PDB entry 4Z4X | X-ray diffraction, 1.75 A resolution | chains A and B

# Chain A
Protein: Protease
From: Human immunodeficiency virus 1
UniProt: Q0PQ60 (Q0PQ60_9HIV1); residue numbers follow UniProt; this construct covers 1-99
Amino-acid sequence (99 residues; row label = number of the first residue in the row):
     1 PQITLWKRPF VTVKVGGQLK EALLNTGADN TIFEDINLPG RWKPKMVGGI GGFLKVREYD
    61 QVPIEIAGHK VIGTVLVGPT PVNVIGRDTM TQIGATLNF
Sequence notes: engineered mutation Lys7 (Gln in Q0PQ60), Asn25 (Asp in Q0PQ60), Ile32 (Val in Q0PQ60), Asn37 (Glu in Q0PQ60), Val47 (Ile in Q0PQ60), Leu54 (Val in Q0PQ60), Glu58 (Gln in Q0PQ60), Ala67 (Cys in Q0PQ60), Val71 (Ala in Q0PQ60), Thr89 (Phe in Q0PQ60), Ile93 (Leu in Q0PQ60), Ala95 (Cys in Q0PQ60)
Reported in the primary citation:
  - conformationally variable residues (loop rearrangement): Gly16 to Gly17, Ile66 to Val71

# Chain B
Protein: Protease
From: Human immunodeficiency virus 1
UniProt: Q0PQ60 (Q0PQ60_9HIV1); residues 101-199 here correspond to UniProt positions 1-99 (UniProt number = residue number - 100)
Amino-acid sequence (99 residues; each row starts with the number of its first residue):
   101 PQITLWKRPF VTVKVGGQLK EALLNTGADN TIFEDINLPG RWKPKMVGGI GGFLKVREYD
   161 QVPIEIAGHK VIGTVLVGPT PVNVIGRDTM TQIGATLNF
Sequence notes: engineered mutation Lys107 (Gln7 in Q0PQ60), Asn125 (Asp25 in Q0PQ60), Ile132 (Val32 in Q0PQ60), Asn137 (Glu37 in Q0PQ60), Val147 (Ile47 in Q0PQ60), Leu154 (Val54 in Q0PQ60), Glu158 (Gln58 in Q0PQ60), Ala167 (Cys67 in Q0PQ60), Val171 (Ala71 in Q0PQ60), Thr189 (Phe89 in Q0PQ60), Ile193 (Leu93 in Q0PQ60), Ala195 (Cys95 in Q0PQ60)

# Interface between chain A and chain B
Contacting residue pairs - 77 pairs, chain A then chain B:
  Pro1(A) - Leu197(B)
  Pro1(A) - Asn198(B)
  Pro1(A) - Phe199(B)  hydrogen bond (backbone-backbone)
  Gln2(A) - Thr196(B)
  Gln2(A) - Leu197(B)
  Gln2(A) - Asn198(B)
  Ile3(A) - Thr196(B)
  Ile3(A) - Leu197(B)  hydrogen bond (backbone-backbone)
  Ile3(A) - Phe199(B)  hydrophobic
  Thr4(A) - Thr196(B)
  Leu5(A) - Thr126(B)
  Leu5(A) - Arg187(B)  hydrogen bond (backbone-side chain)
  Leu5(A) - Met190(B)  hydrophobic
  Leu5(A) - Thr191(B)
  Leu5(A) - Ala195(B)
  Trp6(A) - Arg187(B)  hydrogen bond (backbone-side chain)
  Trp6(A) - Thr191(B)
  Lys7(A) - Arg187(B)
  Arg8(A) - Asp129(B)  salt bridge
  Arg8(A) - Arg187(B)
  Pro9(A) - Thr126(B)
  Pro9(A) - Arg187(B)
  Leu24(A) - Thr126(B)  hydrogen bond (backbone-side chain)
  Asn25(A) - Asn125(B)
  Asn25(A) - Thr126(B)
  Asn25(A) - Gly127(B)  hydrogen bond (side chain-backbone)
  Thr26(A) - Leu105(B)
  Thr26(A) - Pro109(B)
  Thr26(A) - Leu124(B)  hydrogen bond (side chain-backbone)
  Thr26(A) - Asn125(B)
  Thr26(A) - Thr126(B)  hydrogen bond (side chain-backbone)
  Thr26(A) - Leu197(B)
  Gly27(A) - Leu123(B)
  Gly27(A) - Asn125(B)  hydrogen bond (backbone-side chain)
  Asp29(A) - Arg108(B)  salt bridge
  Ala67(A) - Phe199(B)  hydrophobic
  His69(A) - Phe199(B)
  Arg87(A) - Leu105(B)  hydrogen bond (side chain-backbone)
  Arg87(A) - Trp106(B)  hydrogen bond (side chain-backbone)
  Arg87(A) - Lys107(B)
  Arg87(A) - Arg108(B)
  Arg87(A) - Pro109(B)
  Met90(A) - Leu105(B)  hydrophobic
  Thr91(A) - Leu105(B)
  Thr91(A) - Trp106(B)
  Ile93(A) - Phe199(B)  hydrophobic
  Gly94(A) - Asn198(B)
  Gly94(A) - Phe199(B)
  Ala95(A) - Leu105(B)
  Ala95(A) - Asn198(B)
  Ala95(A) - Phe199(B)  hydrophobic
  Thr96(A) - Gln102(B)
  Thr96(A) - Ile103(B)
  Thr96(A) - Thr104(B)
  Thr96(A) - Thr196(B)
  Thr96(A) - Leu197(B)
  Thr96(A) - Asn198(B)  hydrogen bond (backbone-backbone)
  Leu97(A) - Pro101(B)
  Leu97(A) - Gln102(B)
  Leu97(A) - Ile103(B)  hydrogen bond (backbone-backbone)
  Leu97(A) - Leu124(B)  hydrophobic
  Leu97(A) - Thr126(B)
  Leu97(A) - Thr196(B)
  Leu97(A) - Leu197(B)  hydrophobic
  Asn98(A) - Pro101(B)
  Asn98(A) - Gln102(B)  hydrogen bond
  Asn98(A) - Gly194(B)
  Asn98(A) - Ala195(B)
  Asn98(A) - Thr196(B)  hydrogen bond (backbone-backbone)
  Asn98(A) - Asn198(B)  hydrogen bond
  Phe99(A) - Pro101(B)  hydrogen bond (backbone-backbone)
  Phe99(A) - Ile103(B)  hydrophobic
  Phe99(A) - Ala167(B)  hydrophobic
  Phe99(A) - His169(B)  hydrogen bond (backbone-side chain)
  Phe99(A) - Ile193(B)
  Phe99(A) - Gly194(B)
  Phe99(A) - Ala195(B)  hydrophobic
Other interface residues (no listed pair), chain A (31 interface residues in all): Leu23, Ile50, Ile66, Pro81, Gln92
Other interface residues (no listed pair), chain B (31 interface residues in all): Ile150, Ile166, Pro181, Gln192

# In short
Chain A and chain B each contribute 31 residues to their interface; the contacts include 18 hydrogen bonds and
2 salt bridges. Polar contacts include Arg8(A)-Asp129(B), Asp29(A)-Arg108(B) and Leu5(A)-Arg187(B). From the
paper: conformational variability at Gly16(A) and Ile66(A).
Both chains are Protease (Human immunodeficiency virus 1). Entry 4Z4X (Crystal Structure of Multidrug
Resistant HIV-1 Protease Clinical Isolate PR20D25N with Open Flap) was determined by X-ray diffraction (same
publication as 4Z50).
